8SFO - chains A and D of the 4 polymer chains in the assembly; structure by electron microscopy, 3.30 A resolution.

== Chain A ==
Molecule: CRISPR-associated endonuclease Cas12a
Source organism: Acidaminococcus sp. BV3L6
Notes: EC 3.1.21.1, 4.6.1.22
UniProtKB: U2UMQ6 (CS12A_ACISB); residues 1-1307 here = UniProt positions 1-1307
Sequence (1311 residues; each row starts with the number of its first residue; numbers below 1 keep their minus sign (Gly-3 is residue -3)):
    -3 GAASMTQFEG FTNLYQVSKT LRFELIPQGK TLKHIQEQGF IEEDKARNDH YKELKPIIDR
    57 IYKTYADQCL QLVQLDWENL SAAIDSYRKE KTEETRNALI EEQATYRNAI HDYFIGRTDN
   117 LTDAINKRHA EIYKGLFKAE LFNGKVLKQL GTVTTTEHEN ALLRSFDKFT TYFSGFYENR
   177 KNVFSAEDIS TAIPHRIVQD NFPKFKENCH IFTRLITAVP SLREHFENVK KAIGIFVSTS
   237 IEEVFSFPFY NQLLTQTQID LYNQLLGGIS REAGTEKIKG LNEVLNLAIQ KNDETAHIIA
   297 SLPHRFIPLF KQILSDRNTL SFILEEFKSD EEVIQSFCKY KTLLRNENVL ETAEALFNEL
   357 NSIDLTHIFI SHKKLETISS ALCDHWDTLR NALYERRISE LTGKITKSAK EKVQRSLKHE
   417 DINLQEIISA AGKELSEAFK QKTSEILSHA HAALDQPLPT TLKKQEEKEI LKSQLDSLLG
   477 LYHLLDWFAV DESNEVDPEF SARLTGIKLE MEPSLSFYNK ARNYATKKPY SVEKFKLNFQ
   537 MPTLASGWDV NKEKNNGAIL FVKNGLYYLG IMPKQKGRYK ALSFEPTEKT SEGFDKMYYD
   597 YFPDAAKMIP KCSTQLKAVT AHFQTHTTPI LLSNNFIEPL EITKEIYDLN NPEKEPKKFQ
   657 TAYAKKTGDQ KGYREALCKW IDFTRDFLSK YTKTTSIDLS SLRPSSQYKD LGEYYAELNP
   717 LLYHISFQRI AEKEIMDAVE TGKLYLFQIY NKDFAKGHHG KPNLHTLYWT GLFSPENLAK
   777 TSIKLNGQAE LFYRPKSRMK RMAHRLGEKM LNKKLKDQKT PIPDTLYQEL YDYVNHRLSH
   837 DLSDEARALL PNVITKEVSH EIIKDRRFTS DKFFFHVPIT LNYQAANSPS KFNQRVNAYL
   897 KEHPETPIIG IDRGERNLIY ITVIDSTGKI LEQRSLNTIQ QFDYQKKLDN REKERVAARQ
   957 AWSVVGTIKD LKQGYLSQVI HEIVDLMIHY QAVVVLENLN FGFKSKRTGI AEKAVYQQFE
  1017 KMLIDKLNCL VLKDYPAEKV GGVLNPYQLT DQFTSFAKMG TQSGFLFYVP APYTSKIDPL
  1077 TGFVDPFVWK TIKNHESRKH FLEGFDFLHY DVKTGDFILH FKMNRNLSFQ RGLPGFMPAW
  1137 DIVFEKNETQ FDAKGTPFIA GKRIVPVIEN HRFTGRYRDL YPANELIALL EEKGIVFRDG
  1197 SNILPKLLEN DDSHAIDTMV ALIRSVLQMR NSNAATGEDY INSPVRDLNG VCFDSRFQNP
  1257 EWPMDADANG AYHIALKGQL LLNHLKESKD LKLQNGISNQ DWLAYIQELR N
Disordered / not traced: -3 to 0, 398-402, 794-855
Sequence notes: expression tag (-3 to 0)
Curated features (UniProtKB/Swiss-Prot):
  - DNA-binding region: Pro599 to Lys607 (PAM-binding on target DNA), Lys780 to Gly783 (Target DNA), Arg951 to Lys968 (Target DNA), Ser1051 to Ala1053 (Target DNA)
  - region: Met1 to Gly35 (WED-I (OBD-I)), Gln941 to Ala957 (Bridge helix)
  - active site: His800 (For pre-crRNA processing), Lys809 (For pre-crRNA processing), Lys860 (For pre-crRNA processing), Asp908 (For DNase activity of RuvC domain), Glu993 (For DNase activity of RuvC domain), Arg1226 (For DNase activity of nuclease domain), Asp1263 (For DNase activity of RuvC domain)
  - binding site (crRNA): Tyr47 to Lys51, Asn175, Arg176, Lys307 to Leu310, Lys752 to His761, Met806 to Asn808
  - site: Arg18 (Binds crRNA), Thr167 (Binds PAM on target DNA), Arg192 (Binds crRNA), Trp382 (Binds crRNA-target DNA heteroduplex), Lys548 (Binds PAM on target DNA), Lys607 (Binds sequence-specific recognition of both target and non-target strand bases in PAM), His872 (Binds crRNA), Gln1014 (Binds target DNA)
  - mutagenesis: Thr167 (T167A: Wild-type to slightly improved guided indel formation), Arg176 (R176A: Decreased guided indel formation), Arg192 (R192A: Decreased guided indel formation), Trp382 (W382A: Nearly complete loss of guided indel formation), Lys548 (K548A: Decreased guided indel formation), Met604 (M604A: Decreased guided indel formation), Lys607 (K607A: Nearly complete loss of guided indel formation, probable loss of PAM recognition), Lys780 (K780A: Nearly complete loss of guided indel formation), Gly783 (G783P: Complete loss of guided indel formation), Asp908 (D908A: No longer provides resistance to plasmids or phage in E.coli; D908P: Complete loss of guided indel formation; neither DNA strand is cleaved in vitro), Arg951 (R951A: Nearly complete loss of guided indel formation), Arg955 (R955A: Partial loss of guided indel formation), 6 further mutagenesis entries in UniProt
Metal / ion sites: Mg2+ site 1: Asp908, Glu993 (shared with DC31(D) of chain D); Mg2+ site 2: Asp908, Asp1263 (shared with DC31(D) of chain D)
From the paper describing this entry:
  - contacts within the chain: Arg951-Glu1008, Gln941-Lys1009, Asp945-Lys1009
  - conformationally variable residues (loop rearrangement): Glu1008, Lys1009
  - binding site for the 56-nt DNA strand (chain D): Arg912, Lys949, Phe999, Arg1003, Lys1072, Arg1127, Arg1172, Arg1226, Asn1295
  - catalytic residues: Asp908, Glu993, Asp1263
  - mutagenesis - F999A, R1003A: unchanged catalytic activity on 20-bp target
  - mutagenesis - F999A, R1003A (14-fold): decreased catalytic activity on 16-bp target
  - contacts within the chain: Lys1000-Glu1016 (from molecular simulation)
  - mutagenesis - R1003A: unchanged catalytic activity (TS cleavage of the 20-bp target)
  - mutagenesis - R1003A (7-fold): decreased catalytic activity (TS cleavage of the 16-bp target)

== Chain D ==
Molecule: 56-nt DNA strand
Sequence (56 nucleotides; row label = number of the first residue in the row; numbers below 1 keep their minus sign (DC-3 is residue -3)):
    -3 CGCTCTTCCG ATCTTTTAGT GATAAGTGGA ATGCCATGTG GAGTAGCTAC TGTGCT
Disordered / not traced: -3 to 0, 41-52
Metal / ion sites: Mg2+ site 1: DC31 (shared with Asp908(A), Glu993(A) of chain A)

== How chain A and chain D interact ==
Residue-residue contacts (87):
  Tyr83(A) with DT23(D), base contact
  Glu89(A) with DG22(D), phosphate contact
  Arg92(A) with DG22(D), base contact; DT23(D), salt bridge to the phosphate
  Lys134(A) with DT12(D), phosphate contact
  Ala135(A) with DT12(D), hydrogen bond to the phosphate
  Lys164(A) with DT10(D), phosphate contact; DT11(D), phosphate contact
  Phe165(A) with DT11(D), hydrogen bond to the phosphate
  Thr166(A) with DT11(D), hydrogen bond to the phosphate
  Thr167(A) with DT11(D), hydrogen bond to the phosphate; DT12(D), base contact
  Pro538(A) with DT10(D), phosphate contact
  Thr539(A) with DT11(D), base contact
  Lys550(A) with DC9(D), salt bridge to the phosphate
  Asn551(A) with DT10(D), base contact
  Lys570(A) with DT10(D), salt bridge to the phosphate
  Arg574(A) with DC9(D), phosphate contact
  Tyr575(A) with DC9(D), hydrogen bond to the phosphate; DT10(D), hydrogen bond to the phosphate
  Asp600(A) with DT16(D), base contact
  Ala602(A) with DG15(D), sugar contact; DT16(D), base contact
  Lys603(A) with DA14(D), sugar contact; DG15(D), base contact
  Pro606(A) with DA14(D), phosphate contact
  Lys607(A) with DT13(D), hydrogen bond to the base; DA14(D), sugar contact
  Gln611(A) with DA14(D), sugar contact; DG15(D), phosphate contact
  Asn646(A) with DG15(D), hydrogen bond to the phosphate
  Lys653(A) with DT16(D), salt bridge to the phosphate
  Gln656(A) with DT16(D), phosphate contact; DG17(D), hydrogen bond to the phosphate
  Thr657(A) with DG17(D), hydrogen bond to the phosphate
  Asp706(A) with DG17(D), sugar contact
  Leu707(A) with DT16(D), sugar contact; DG17(D), phosphate contact
  Gly708(A) with DT16(D), base contact; DG17(D), sugar contact
  Tyr711(A) with DT16(D), sugar contact
  Asn883(A) with DG17(D), base contact; DA18(D), base contact
  Ser884(A) with DA18(D), hydrogen bond to the base
  Pro885(A) with DA18(D), phosphate contact; DT19(D), phosphate contact
  Ser886(A) with DT19(D), phosphate contact
  Lys887(A) with DT19(D), hydrogen bond to the phosphate
  Asp908(A) with DC31(D), phosphate contact
  Gly910(A) with DA32(D), phosphate contact
  Glu911(A) with DC31(D), phosphate contact; DA32(D), hydrogen bond to the phosphate
  Arg912(A) with DA32(D), salt bridge to the phosphate
  Lys949(A) with DG34(D), phosphate contact; DT35(D), salt bridge to the phosphate
  Leu995(A) with DC30(D), base contact
  Phe999(A) with DC30(D), stacking on the base; DC31(D), base contact
  Arg1003(A) with DC31(D), base contact; DA32(D), sugar contact
  Tyr1012(A) with DC31(D), sugar contact
  Ala1053(A) with DA21(D), base contact
  Lys1054(A) with DA21(D), base contact
  Gly1056(A) with DG22(D), base contact
  Thr1057(A) with DG22(D), base contact
  Ala1067(A) with DC30(D), sugar contact
  Pro1068(A) with DT28(D), base contact; DG29(D), sugar contact
  Tyr1069(A) with DG29(D), hydrogen bond to the phosphate; DC30(D), phosphate contact
  Thr1070(A) with DC30(D), hydrogen bond to the phosphate
  Ser1071(A) with DC30(D), hydrogen bond to the phosphate; DC31(D), hydrogen bond to the phosphate
  Lys1072(A) with DC30(D), salt bridge to the phosphate
  Arg1127(A) with DT28(D), phosphate contact; DG29(D), salt bridge to the phosphate
  Arg1172(A) with DT33(D), sugar contact; DG34(D), salt bridge to the phosphate; DT35(D), base contact
  Tyr1173(A) with DT33(D), hydrogen bond to the phosphate
  Ala1230(A) with DT33(D), phosphate contact
  Asn1291(A) with DG22(D), sugar contact; DT23(D), hydrogen bond to the phosphate; DG24(D), hydrogen bond to the phosphate
  Gly1292(A) with DG24(D), base contact
  Asn1295(A) with DA27(D), hydrogen bond to the base; DT28(D), hydrogen bond to the base
Also at the interface, not in a pair above, chain A (72 interface residues in all): Lys87, Ser170, Tyr173, Met604, Phe655, Arg909, Asn913, Glu993, Met1055, Arg1226, Asp1263
Also at the interface, not in a pair above, chain D (25 interface residues in all): DT8

== Summary ==
72 residues of chain A face 25 of chain D across their interface, with 22 hydrogen bonds, 9 salt bridges and 1
aromatic stacking contact. Polar pairs include Lys607(A)-DT13(D), Ser884(A)-DA18(D) and Asn1295(A)-DA27(D).
The paper reports catalytic residues Asp908(A), Glu993(A) and Asp1263(A); F999A and R1003A of chain A reduce
catalytic activity on 16-bp target.
Chain A is CRISPR-associated endonuclease Cas12a (Acidaminococcus sp. BV3L6) and chain D is a 56-nt DNA
strand; the structure, WT CRISPR-Cas12a with a 20bp R-loop and nontarget strand in the RuvC active site, was
determined by electron microscopy, deposited together with 8SFH, 8SFI, 8SFJ, 8SFL, 8SFN, 8SFP, 8SFQ and 8SFR.
